6N81 - chains A and B of the 6 polymer chains in the assembly; structure by X-ray diffraction, 2.58 A resolution.

[Chain A (and B)]
Protein: Major capsid protein
Source organism: Norovirus Hu/GII.4/Farmington Hills/2004/USA
Notes: chain B of this document is another copy of the same molecule, construct and numbering; everything in this record applies to it too
UniProtKB: R4I4P2 (R4I4P2_9CALI); residues 225-530 here = UniProt positions 225-530
Amino-acid sequence (309 residues; numbered 222 to 530; the number before each row is that of its first residue):
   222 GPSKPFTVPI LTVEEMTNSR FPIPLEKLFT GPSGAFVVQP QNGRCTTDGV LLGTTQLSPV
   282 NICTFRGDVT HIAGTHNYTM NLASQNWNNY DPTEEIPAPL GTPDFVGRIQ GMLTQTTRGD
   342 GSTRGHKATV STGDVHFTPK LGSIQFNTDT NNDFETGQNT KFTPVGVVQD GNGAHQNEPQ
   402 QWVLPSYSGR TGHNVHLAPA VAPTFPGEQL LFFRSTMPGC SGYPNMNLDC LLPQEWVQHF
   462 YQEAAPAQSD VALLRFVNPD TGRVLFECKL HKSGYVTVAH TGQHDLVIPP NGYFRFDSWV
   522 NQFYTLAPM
Not modelled in the structure: 222-224
Differences from the reference sequence: expression tag (222-224)
What the authors report for this chain:
  - specificity-determining residues: D506 (by similarity / conservation)

[How chain A and chain B interact]
Residue-residue contacts (76):
  P230(A) - Q463(B)
  I231(A) - Q463(B)  hydrogen bond (backbone-side chain)
  L232(A) - L278(B)  hydrophobic
  L232(A) - Q463(B)
  E235(A) - Q306(B)  hydrogen bond (backbone-side chain)
  E235(A) - N307(B)
  E236(A) - S279(B)
  T238(A) - S279(B)
  T238(A) - V281(B)
  P243(A) - V281(B)
  I244(A) - V281(B)
  I244(A) - K382(B)
  P245(A) - V281(B)
  P245(A) - N282(B)
  P245(A) - R287(B)
  P245(A) - Q306(B)
  L278(A) - L232(B)  hydrophobic
  S279(A) - T238(B)
  P280(A) - P280(B)  hydrophobic
  V281(A) - T238(B)
  V281(A) - P243(B)
  V281(A) - I244(B)
  V281(A) - P245(B)
  N282(A) - P245(B)
  R287(A) - P245(B)
  Q306(A) - E235(B)  hydrogen bond (side chain-backbone)
  Q306(A) - P245(B)
  N307(A) - E235(B)
  M333(A) - Q331(B)
  T335(A) - V386(B)
  T335(A) - P439(B)
  T335(A) - G440(B)
  T335(A) - C441(B)
  T337(A) - M447(B)
  D341(A) - Y444(B)
  G342(A) - G443(B)
  G342(A) - Y444(B)
  S343(A) - G443(B)
  S343(A) - Y444(B)
  T344(A) - G440(B)
  T344(A) - C441(B)
  T344(A) - S442(B)  hydrogen bond (side chain-backbone)
  T344(A) - G443(B)  hydrogen bond (side chain-backbone)
  T344(A) - P445(B)
  T344(A) - M447(B)
  R345(A) - G440(B)
  R345(A) - C441(B)
  G346(A) - K348(B)
  G346(A) - C441(B)  hydrogen bond (backbone-backbone)
  K348(A) - G346(B)  hydrogen bond (side chain-backbone)
  K348(A) - K348(B)
  K382(A) - P439(B)
  T384(A) - V386(B)
  V386(A) - T335(B)
  V386(A) - T384(B)
  P439(A) - T335(B)
  G440(A) - T335(B)
  G440(A) - T344(B)
  G440(A) - R345(B)
  C441(A) - T335(B)
  C441(A) - T344(B)  hydrogen bond (backbone-side chain)
  C441(A) - R345(B)
  C441(A) - G346(B)  hydrogen bond (backbone-backbone)
  S442(A) - T344(B)  hydrogen bond (backbone-side chain)
  G443(A) - G342(B)
  G443(A) - S343(B)
  G443(A) - T344(B)  hydrogen bond (backbone-backbone)
  Y444(A) - D341(B)
  Y444(A) - G342(B)
  Y444(A) - S343(B)
  P445(A) - T344(B)
  M447(A) - T337(B)
  M447(A) - T344(B)
  Q463(A) - P230(B)
  Q463(A) - I231(B)  hydrogen bond (side chain-backbone)
  Q463(A) - L232(B)
Other interface residues (no listed pair), chain A (46 interface residues in all): L246, Q331, G332, Q336, P385, E456, Q459
Other interface residues (no listed pair), chain B (46 interface residues in all): E236, L246, G332, M333, Q336, P385, E456, Q459

[Overview]
The chain A/chain B interface involves 46 residues from each chain, with 12 hydrogen bonds. Polar pairs
include I231(A)-Q463(B), E235(A)-Q306(B) and T344(A)-S442(B). From the paper: the specificity determinant
D506(A).
Chain A and chain B are both Major capsid protein (Norovirus Hu/GII.4/Farmington Hills/2004/USA); the
structure, Crystal structure of GII.4 2002 norovirus P domain in complex with cross-reactive human antibody
A1227, was determined by X-ray diffraction.
